PDB entry 5GSS | X-ray diffraction, 1.95 A resolution | chains A and B

== Chain A (and B) ==
Molecule: Glutathione S-transferase P1-1
From: Homo sapiens
Notes: EC 2.5.1.18; fragment: two intact monomers; chain B of this document is another copy of the same molecule, construct and numbering; everything in this record applies to it too
UniProtKB: P09211 (GSTP1_HUMAN); numbering as in UniProt (aligned over 1-209)
Chain sequence (209 residues; row label = number of the first residue in the row):
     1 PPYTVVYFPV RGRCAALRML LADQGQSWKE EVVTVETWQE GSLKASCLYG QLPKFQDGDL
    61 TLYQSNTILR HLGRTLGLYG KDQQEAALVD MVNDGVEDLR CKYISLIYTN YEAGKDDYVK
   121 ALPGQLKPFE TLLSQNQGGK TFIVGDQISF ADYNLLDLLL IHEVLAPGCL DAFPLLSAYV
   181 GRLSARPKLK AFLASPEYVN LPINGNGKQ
Not modelled in the structure: 1
Ligand contacts: glutathione (GSH): Y7, F8, R13, W38, K44, G50, Q51, L52, P53, Q64, S65, N66

== Chain A / chain B interface ==
Contacting residue pairs (56):
  L48(A) - M91(B)  hydrophobic
  L48(A) - P128(B)
  L48(A) - L132(B)  hydrophobic
  Y49(A) - M91(B)  hydrogen bond (side chain-backbone)
  Y49(A) - V92(B)
  Y49(A) - G95(B)
  Y49(A) - P128(B)  hydrophobic
  Y49(A) - F129(B)
  L60(A) - Q84(B)
  Y63(A) - M91(B)
  Q64(A) - M91(B)
  Q64(A) - D94(B)
  Q64(A) - G95(B)
  Q64(A) - D98(B)  hydrogen bond
  N66(A) - D94(B)
  T67(A) - A87(B)
  T67(A) - D90(B)  hydrogen bond (side chain-backbone)
  T67(A) - M91(B)  hydrogen bond (side chain-backbone)
  T67(A) - D94(B)  hydrogen bond
  R70(A) - R70(B)
  R70(A) - D90(B)
  H71(A) - A87(B)
  R74(A) - Y79(B)
  R74(A) - Q83(B)
  R74(A) - A86(B)
  R74(A) - A87(B)
  R74(A) - D90(B)  salt bridge
  T75(A) - Q83(B)
  Y79(A) - R74(B)
  Y79(A) - Y79(B)
  Q83(A) - R74(B)
  Q83(A) - T75(B)
  Q84(A) - L60(B)
  A86(A) - R74(B)
  A87(A) - T67(B)
  A87(A) - H71(B)
  A87(A) - R74(B)
  D90(A) - T67(B)  hydrogen bond (backbone-side chain)
  D90(A) - R70(B)
  D90(A) - R74(B)  salt bridge
  M91(A) - L48(B)  hydrophobic
  M91(A) - Y49(B)  hydrogen bond (backbone-side chain)
  M91(A) - Y63(B)
  M91(A) - Q64(B)
  M91(A) - T67(B)  hydrogen bond (backbone-side chain)
  V92(A) - Y49(B)
  D94(A) - Q64(B)
  D94(A) - N66(B)
  D94(A) - T67(B)  hydrogen bond
  G95(A) - Y49(B)
  G95(A) - Q64(B)
  D98(A) - Q64(B)  hydrogen bond
  P128(A) - L48(B)
  P128(A) - Y49(B)  hydrophobic
  F129(A) - Y49(B)
  L132(A) - L48(B)  hydrophobic
Also at the interface, not in a pair above, chain A (28 interface residues in all): T61, L62, L88
Also at the interface, not in a pair above, chain B (28 interface residues in all): T61, L62, L88

== Overview ==
The chain A/chain B interface involves 28 residues from each chain, with 10 hydrogen bonds and 2 salt bridges.
Polar contacts include R74(A)-D90(B), Y49(A)-M91(B) and Q64(A)-D98(B). Chain A binds glutathione.
Chain A and chain B are both Glutathione S-transferase P1-1 (Homo sapiens); the structure, Human glutathione
S-transferase P1-1, complex with glutathione, was determined by X-ray diffraction, deposited together with
10GS, 6GSS, 7GSS, 8GSS and 9GSS.
